3GDF - chains A and C of the 4 polymer chains in the assembly; structure by X-ray diffraction, 2.50 A resolution.

# Chain A (and C)
Protein: Probable NADP-dependent mannitol dehydrogenase
Source organism: Cladosporium herbarum
Notes: EC 1.1.1.138; chain C of this document is another copy of the same molecule, construct and numbering; everything in this record applies to it too
UniProt: P0C0Y5 (MTDH_CLAHE); residue numbers follow UniProt; this construct covers 1-267
Amino-acid sequence (267 residues; each row starts with the number of its first residue):
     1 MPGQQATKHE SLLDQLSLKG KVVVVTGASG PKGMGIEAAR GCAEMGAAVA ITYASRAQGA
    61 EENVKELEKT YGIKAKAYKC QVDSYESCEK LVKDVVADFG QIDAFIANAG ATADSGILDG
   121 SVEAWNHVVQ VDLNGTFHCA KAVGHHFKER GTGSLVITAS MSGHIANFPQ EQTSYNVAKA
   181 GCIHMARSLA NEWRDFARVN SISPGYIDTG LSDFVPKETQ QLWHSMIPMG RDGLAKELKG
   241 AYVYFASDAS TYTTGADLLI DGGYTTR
Metal / ion sites: Zn2+ site 1: Glu-123, His-127; Zn2+ site 2: Arg-267 (shared with 1 residue of chain D)
Curated features (UniProtKB/Swiss-Prot):
  - active site: Ser-160 (Proton donor), Tyr-175 (Proton acceptor), Lys-179 (Lowers pKa of active site Tyr)
  - binding site (NADP(+)): Asn-108, Lys-141, Tyr-175, Lys-179, Ile-207, Thr-209

# How chain A and chain C interact
Pairs across the interface (72):
  Tyr-85(A) with Val-122(C), hydrophobic
  Gly-116(A) with Glu-192(C)
  Ile-117(A) with Phe-137(C), hydrophobic; Lys-141(C), hydrogen bond (backbone-side chain); Leu-189(C), hydrophobic; Glu-192(C), hydrogen bond (backbone-side chain); Trp-193(C)
  Leu-118(A) with Lys-141(C), hydrogen bond (backbone-side chain); Gly-144(C); His-145(C); Glu-192(C); Trp-193(C); Phe-196(C), hydrophobic
  Gly-120(A) with Lys-141(C), hydrogen bond (backbone-side chain)
  Val-122(A) with Tyr-85(C), hydrophobic
  Trp-125(A) with Asn-134(C), hydrogen bond; Phe-137(C)
  Leu-133(A) with Leu-133(C), hydrophobic; Val-177(C), hydrophobic
  Asn-134(A) with Trp-125(C), hydrogen bond; Asn-126(C)
  Phe-137(A) with Ile-117(C), hydrophobic; Trp-125(C), hydrophobic
  His-138(A) with Val-122(C)
  Lys-141(A) with Ile-117(C), hydrogen bond (side chain-backbone); Leu-118(C); Gly-120(C), hydrogen bond (side chain-backbone)
  Gly-144(A) with Leu-118(C)
  His-145(A) with Leu-118(C), hydrogen bond (side chain-backbone)
  Lys-148(A) with Leu-118(C)
  Ser-162(A) with His-184(C), hydrogen bond (backbone-side chain)
  Gly-163(A) with His-184(C)
  His-164(A) with His-184(C), hydrogen bond (backbone-side chain)
  Ile-165(A) with His-184(C), hydrogen bond (backbone-side chain)
  Ala-166(A) with Ser-188(C)
  Phe-168(A) with Arg-194(C)
  Glu-171(A) with Glu-192(C); Arg-194(C), salt bridge
  Thr-173(A) with Ser-188(C), hydrogen bond; Leu-189(C); Glu-192(C)
  Asn-176(A) with His-184(C); Ser-188(C), hydrogen bond
  Val-177(A) with Leu-133(C), hydrophobic; Gly-181(C); Met-185(C), hydrophobic
  Ala-180(A) with His-184(C)
  Gly-181(A) with Val-177(C)
  His-184(A) with Ser-162(C), hydrogen bond (side chain-backbone); Gly-163(C), hydrogen bond (side chain-backbone); His-164(C), hydrogen bond (side chain-backbone); Ile-165(C), hydrogen bond (side chain-backbone); Asn-176(C), hydrogen bond (side chain-backbone); Ala-180(C)
  Met-185(A) with Val-177(C), hydrophobic
  Arg-187(A) with His-164(C)
  Ser-188(A) with Ala-166(C); Thr-173(C), hydrogen bond; Asn-176(C), hydrogen bond
  Leu-189(A) with Ile-117(C), hydrophobic; Thr-173(C)
  Asn-191(A) with Glu-171(C)
  Glu-192(A) with Gly-116(C); Ile-117(C), hydrogen bond (side chain-backbone); Leu-118(C); Glu-171(C); Thr-173(C)
  Trp-193(A) with Ile-117(C), hydrophobic; Leu-118(C), hydrophobic
  Arg-194(A) with Phe-168(C); Glu-171(C), salt bridge
  Phe-196(A) with Leu-118(C), hydrophobic
Also at the interface, not in a pair above, chain A (41 interface residues in all): Ser-121, Val-129, Ala-140, Asn-167
Also at the interface, not in a pair above, chain C (41 interface residues in all): Val-129, His-138, Ala-140, Lys-148, Asn-167, Arg-187, Asn-191

# Summary
Chain A and chain C each contribute 41 residues to their interface, with 22 hydrogen bonds and 2 salt bridges.
Polar pairs include Glu-171(A)/Arg-194(C), Ile-117(A)/Lys-141(C) and Ile-117(A)/Glu-192(C). Curated annotation
(UniProt) lists 3 active-site residues and 6 NADP+-binding residues on chain A.
Chain A and chain C are both Probable NADP-dependent mannitol dehydrogenase (Cladosporium herbarum); the
structure, Crystal structure of the NADP-dependent mannitol dehydrogenase from Cladosporium herbarum, was
determined by X-ray diffraction, deposited together with 3GDG.
